PDB entry 8UNF | electron microscopy, 3.15 A resolution | chains I and B of the 10 polymer chains in the assembly

# Chain I
Molecule: template DNA
Sequence (24 nucleotides; each row starts with the number of its first residue):
     7 TTTTTATGTACTCGTAGTGTCTGC

# Chain B
Molecule: Sliding-clamp-loader large subunit
Source organism: Tequatrovirus T4
UniProtKB: P04526 (LOADL_BPT4); residue numbers follow UniProt; this construct covers 1-319
Chain sequence (319 residues; row label = number of the first residue in the row):
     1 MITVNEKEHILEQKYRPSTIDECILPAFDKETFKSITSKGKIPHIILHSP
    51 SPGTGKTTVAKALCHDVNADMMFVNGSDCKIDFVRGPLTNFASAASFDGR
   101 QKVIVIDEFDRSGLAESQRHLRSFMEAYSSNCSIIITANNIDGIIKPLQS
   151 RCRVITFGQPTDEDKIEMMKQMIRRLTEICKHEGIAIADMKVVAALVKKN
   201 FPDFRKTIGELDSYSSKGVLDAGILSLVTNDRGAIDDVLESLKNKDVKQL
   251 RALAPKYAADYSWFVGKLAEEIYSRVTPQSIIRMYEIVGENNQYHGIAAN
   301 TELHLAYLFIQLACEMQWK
Bound ions: Mg2+: Thr57, Glu108 (together with 08T)
Small-molecule neighbours: 08T ([[[(2R,3S,4R,5R)-5-(6-aminopurin-9-yl)-3,4-bis(oxidanyl)oxolan-2-yl]methoxy-oxidanyl-phosphoryl]oxy-oxidanyl-phosphoryl]oxy-tris(fluoranyl)beryllium): Glu12, Gln13, Tyr15, Arg16, Pro17, Cys23, Ile24, Leu25, Pro52, Gly53, Thr54, Gly55, Lys56, Thr57, Thr58, Glu108, Asn139, Arg175, Phe204, Arg205, Ile208

# How chain I and chain B interact
Contacting residue pairs (9):
  DT18(I) with Arg111(B), hydrogen bond to the phosphate
  DC19(I) with Lys80(B), phosphate contact; Arg111(B), salt bridge to the phosphate; Gly113(B), sugar contact
  DG20(I) with Lys80(B), phosphate contact; Ile81(B), hydrogen bond to the phosphate; Ser117(B), phosphate contact
  DT21(I) with Ile81(B), phosphate contact; Arg85(B), salt bridge to the phosphate
Also at the interface, not in a pair above, chain B (10 interface residues in all): Ser77, Asp82, Leu114, Glu116

# Overview
Chain I and chain B form an interface of 4 and 10 residues respectively, with 2 hydrogen bonds and 2 salt
bridges. Among the polar pairs are DT18(I)-Arg111(B), DG20(I)-Ile81(B) and DC19(I)-Arg111(B). Ligands of chain
B: compound 08T.
Here chain I is template DNA and chain B is Sliding-clamp-loader large subunit (Tequatrovirus T4). Entry 8UNF
(Cryo-EM structure of T4 Bacteriophage Clamp Loader with Sliding Clamp and DNA) was determined by electron
microscopy together with 8UH7, 8UK9 and 8UNH from the same study.
